Entry 2UWU (X-ray diffraction, 2.04 A resolution); this record covers chains H and M of the 3 polymer chains in the assembly.

Chain H:
Name: Reaction center protein H chain
Organism: Rhodobacter sphaeroides
UniProtKB: P0C0Y7 (RCEH_RHOSH); residue numbers follow UniProt; this construct covers 1-260
Sequence (260 residues; row label = number of the first residue in the row):
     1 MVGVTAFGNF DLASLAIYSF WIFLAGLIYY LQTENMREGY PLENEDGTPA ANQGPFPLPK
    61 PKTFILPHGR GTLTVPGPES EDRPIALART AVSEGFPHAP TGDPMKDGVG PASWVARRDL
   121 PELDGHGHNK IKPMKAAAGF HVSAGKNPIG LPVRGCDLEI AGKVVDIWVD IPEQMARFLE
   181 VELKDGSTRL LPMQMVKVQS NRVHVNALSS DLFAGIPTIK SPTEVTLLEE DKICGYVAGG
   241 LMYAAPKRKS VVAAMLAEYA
Disordered / not traced: 1-10, 252-260

Chain M:
Name: Reaction center protein M chain
Organism: Rhodobacter sphaeroides
UniProtKB: P0C0Y9 (RCEM_RHOSH); numbering as in UniProt (aligned over 1-307)
Sequence (307 residues; row label = number of the first residue in the row):
     1 AEYQNIFSQV QVRGPADLGM TEDVNLANRS GVGPFSTLLG WFGNAQLGPI YLGSLGVLSL
    61 FSGLMWFFTI GIWFWYQAGW NPAVFLRDLF FFSLEPPAPE YGLSFAAPLK EGGLWLIASF
   121 FMFVAVWSWW GRTYLRAQAL GMGKHTAWAF LSAIWLWMVL GFIRPILMGS WSEAVPYGIF
   181 SHLDWTNNFS LVHGNLFYNP FHGLSIAFLY GSALLFAMHG ATILAVSRFG GERELEQIAD
   241 RGTAAERAAL FWRWTMGFNA TMEGIHRWAI WMAVLVTLTG GIGILLSGTV VDNWYVWGQN
   301 HGMAPLN
Disordered / not traced: 304-307
Metal / ion sites: bacteriochlorophyll a Mg site 1 near His182 (its only coordinating residue here); bacteriochlorophyll a Mg site 2 near His202 (its only coordinating residue here); Fe ion: His219, Glu234, His266 (shared with 2 residues of chain L)
Residues lining bound ligands:
  - bacteriochlorophyll a (BCL), molecule 1: Trp66, Phe67, Leu89, Met122, Trp157, Leu160, Val175, Ile179, His182, Leu183, Trp185, Thr186
  - bacteriochlorophyll a (BCL), molecule 2: Trp66, Met122, Val126, Phe150, Ala153, Ile154, Leu156, Trp157, Leu160, Trp185, Thr186, Asn187, Phe189, Ser190, Asn195, Leu196, Phe197, His202, Ser205, Ile206, Leu209, Tyr210, Val276, Thr277, Gly280, Gly281, Ile284
  - bacteriochlorophyll a (BCL), molecule 3: Thr186, Phe197, Tyr210
  - bacteriochlorophyll a (BCL), molecule 4: Phe197, Gly203, Ile206, Ala207, Tyr210, Gly211, Leu214
  - bacteriopheophytin a (BPH), molecule 1: Ser59, Leu60, Gly63, Leu64, Trp66, Phe67, Ala125, Val126, Trp129, Thr133, Thr146, Ala149, Phe150, Ala153, Ala273, Val274, Thr277
  - bacteriopheophytin a (BPH), molecule 2: Tyr210, Ala213, Leu214, Ala217, Met218, Trp252, Thr255, Met256
  - spheroidene (SPO): Trp66, Phe67, Phe68, Ile70, Gly71, Phe74, Trp75, Phe85, Leu89, Phe105, Trp115, Leu116, Ser119, Phe120, Met122, Phe123, Trp157, Met158, Leu160, Gly161, Phe162, Trp171, Val175, Tyr177, Gly178, Ile179, His182
  - ubiquinone-10 (U10): Leu214, Leu215, Met218, His219, Thr222, Ile223, Ala245, Ala248, Ala249, Trp252, Met256, Phe258, Asn259, Ala260, Thr261, Met262, Ile265, Trp268, Met272

Interface between chain H and chain M:
Contacting residue pairs (116; chain H residue first):
  Asp11(H) - Val290(M)
  Asp11(H) - Trp297(M)  hydrogen bond
  Asp11(H) - Gly302(M)
  Leu12(H) - Val290(M)  hydrophobic
  Ala13(H) - Val291(M)  hydrophobic
  Ala13(H) - Trp297(M)
  Ser14(H) - Trp297(M)
  Ser14(H) - His301(M)
  Ser14(H) - Gly302(M)
  Ala16(H) - Phe201(M)
  Ile17(H) - Pro200(M)  hydrophobic
  Ile17(H) - Phe201(M)  hydrophobic
  Ile17(H) - Leu204(M)  hydrophobic
  Phe20(H) - Phe201(M)  hydrophobic
  Phe20(H) - Leu204(M)  hydrophobic
  Phe20(H) - Phe208(M)  hydrophobic
  Phe20(H) - Thr279(M)
  Trp21(H) - Leu204(M)  hydrophobic
  Phe23(H) - Trp271(M)  hydrophobic
  Leu27(H) - Trp271(M)
  Leu27(H) - Leu275(M)  hydrophobic
  Tyr30(H) - Arg267(M)  hydrogen bond
  Leu31(H) - Arg267(M)
  Leu31(H) - Trp268(M)  hydrophobic
  Gln32(H) - Phe258(M)
  Asn35(H) - Ala260(M)
  Asn35(H) - Thr261(M)  hydrogen bond (side chain-backbone)
  Asn35(H) - Gly264(M)  hydrogen bond (side chain-backbone)
  Asn35(H) - Ile265(M)  hydrogen bond (side chain-backbone)
  Asn35(H) - Trp268(M)
  Glu38(H) - Ile238(M)
  Glu38(H) - Arg241(M)  salt bridge
  Glu38(H) - Thr261(M)
  Tyr40(H) - Arg253(M)  hydrogen bond
  Leu42(H) - Arg253(M)
  Lys62(H) - Glu263(M)  salt bridge
  Lys62(H) - Arg267(M)
  Phe64(H) - Ile238(M)  hydrophobic
  Phe64(H) - Glu263(M)
  Leu66(H) - Ala239(M)  hydrophobic
  Leu73(H) - Ile238(M)
  Leu73(H) - Ala239(M)
  Glu79(H) - Arg241(M)  salt bridge
  Pro111(H) - Arg247(M)  hydrogen bond (backbone-side chain)
  Ala112(H) - Arg247(M)
  Ser113(H) - Thr243(M)
  Ser113(H) - Arg247(M)  hydrogen bond (backbone-side chain)
  Val115(H) - Arg241(M)
  Val115(H) - Gly242(M)
  Val115(H) - Thr243(M)
  Val115(H) - Glu246(M)
  Arg117(H) - Glu236(M)  hydrogen bond (side chain-backbone)
  Arg117(H) - Gln237(M)
  Arg117(H) - Asp240(M)  hydrogen bond (side chain-backbone)
  Arg117(H) - Arg241(M)
  Arg117(H) - Gly242(M)
  Arg118(H) - Asp240(M)  hydrogen bond (backbone-side chain)
  Glu122(H) - Arg233(M)  salt bridge
  Glu122(H) - Glu236(M)
  Gly125(H) - Met20(M)
  His126(H) - Met20(M)
  Ile131(H) - Arg233(M)
  Ala138(H) - Pro15(M)
  Gly139(H) - Arg13(M)
  Gly139(H) - Gly14(M)
  Gly139(H) - Pro15(M)
  Phe140(H) - Arg13(M)
  Phe140(H) - Gly14(M)
  Phe140(H) - Pro15(M)
  His141(H) - Val12(M)
  His141(H) - Arg13(M)  hydrogen bond (backbone-backbone)
  Val142(H) - Val10(M)  hydrophobic
  Val142(H) - Gln11(M)
  Ser143(H) - Gln11(M)  hydrogen bond (backbone-backbone)
  Ser143(H) - Val12(M)  hydrogen bond (side chain-backbone)
  Ser143(H) - Arg13(M)
  Ala144(H) - Val10(M)
  Ala144(H) - Gln11(M)  hydrogen bond (backbone-backbone)
  Ala144(H) - Thr37(M)
  Ala144(H) - Trp41(M)  hydrophobic
  Gly145(H) - Gln9(M)
  Gly145(H) - Trp41(M)
  Lys146(H) - Val10(M)
  Val169(H) - Val12(M)  hydrophobic
  Pro172(H) - Asp17(M)
  Glu173(H) - Asn44(M)
  Gln174(H) - Val12(M)
  Gln174(H) - Arg13(M)
  Gln174(H) - Gly14(M)  hydrogen bond (side chain-backbone)
  Gln174(H) - Pro15(M)  hydrogen bond (side chain-backbone)
  Met175(H) - Val12(M)
  Met175(H) - Glu232(M)
  Ala176(H) - Val12(M)
  Arg177(H) - Glu232(M)  salt bridge
  Arg177(H) - Arg233(M)
  Met193(H) - Gln9(M)
  Gln194(H) - Tyr3(M)
  Gln194(H) - Asn5(M)
  Gln194(H) - Ser227(M)  hydrogen bond (side chain-backbone)
  Gln194(H) - Arg228(M)
  Met195(H) - Arg228(M)  hydrogen bond
  Val196(H) - Tyr3(M)
  Val196(H) - Gln9(M)  hydrogen bond (backbone-side chain)
  Lys197(H) - Gln9(M)
  Val198(H) - Gln9(M)  hydrogen bond (backbone-side chain)
  Leu227(H) - Arg233(M)
  Leu227(H) - Glu236(M)
  Leu227(H) - Asp240(M)
  Glu230(H) - Arg233(M)  salt bridge
  Asp231(H) - Gly242(M)
  Asp231(H) - Thr243(M)  hydrogen bond (side chain-backbone)
  Cys234(H) - Arg228(M)  hydrogen bond (side chain-backbone)
  Cys234(H) - Phe229(M)
  Gly235(H) - Arg247(M)
  Ala238(H) - Phe229(M)  hydrophobic
  Leu241(H) - Arg228(M)
Other interface residues (no listed pair), chain H (74 interface residues in all): Leu24, Glu34, Arg37, Gly39, Glu81, Gly110, Trp114, Lys130, Met134, Pro148, Ile167, Pro192, Asn206
Other interface residues (no listed pair), chain M (56 interface residues in all): Glu2, Gly19, Asn259, Leu286, Trp294, Met303

Summary:
The interface between chain H and chain M involves 74 residues on one side and 56 on the other; the contacts
include 23 hydrogen bonds and 6 salt bridges. Among the polar pairs are Glu38(H)-Arg241(M), Lys62(H)-Glu263(M)
and Glu79(H)-Arg241(M).
Here chain H is Reaction center protein H chain and chain M is Reaction center protein M chain, both from
Rhodobacter sphaeroides. Entry 2UWU (X-ray high resolution structure of the photosynthetic reaction center
from Rb. sphaeroides at pH 6.5 in ...) was determined by X-ray diffraction together with 2J8C, 2J8D, 2UWS,
2UWT, 2UWV, 2UWW and 7 further entries from the same study.
